PDB entry 8U9P | electron microscopy, 3.20 A resolution | chains E and F of the 7 polymer chains in the assembly

# Chain E (and F)
Molecule: Cell division control protein 48
From: Saccharomyces cerevisiae
Notes: EC 3.6.4.6; chain F of this document is another copy of the same molecule, construct and numbering; everything in this record applies to it too
Reference sequence: P25694 (CDC48_YEAST); residue numbers follow UniProt; this construct covers 1-835
Sequence (835 residues; row label = number of the first residue in the row):
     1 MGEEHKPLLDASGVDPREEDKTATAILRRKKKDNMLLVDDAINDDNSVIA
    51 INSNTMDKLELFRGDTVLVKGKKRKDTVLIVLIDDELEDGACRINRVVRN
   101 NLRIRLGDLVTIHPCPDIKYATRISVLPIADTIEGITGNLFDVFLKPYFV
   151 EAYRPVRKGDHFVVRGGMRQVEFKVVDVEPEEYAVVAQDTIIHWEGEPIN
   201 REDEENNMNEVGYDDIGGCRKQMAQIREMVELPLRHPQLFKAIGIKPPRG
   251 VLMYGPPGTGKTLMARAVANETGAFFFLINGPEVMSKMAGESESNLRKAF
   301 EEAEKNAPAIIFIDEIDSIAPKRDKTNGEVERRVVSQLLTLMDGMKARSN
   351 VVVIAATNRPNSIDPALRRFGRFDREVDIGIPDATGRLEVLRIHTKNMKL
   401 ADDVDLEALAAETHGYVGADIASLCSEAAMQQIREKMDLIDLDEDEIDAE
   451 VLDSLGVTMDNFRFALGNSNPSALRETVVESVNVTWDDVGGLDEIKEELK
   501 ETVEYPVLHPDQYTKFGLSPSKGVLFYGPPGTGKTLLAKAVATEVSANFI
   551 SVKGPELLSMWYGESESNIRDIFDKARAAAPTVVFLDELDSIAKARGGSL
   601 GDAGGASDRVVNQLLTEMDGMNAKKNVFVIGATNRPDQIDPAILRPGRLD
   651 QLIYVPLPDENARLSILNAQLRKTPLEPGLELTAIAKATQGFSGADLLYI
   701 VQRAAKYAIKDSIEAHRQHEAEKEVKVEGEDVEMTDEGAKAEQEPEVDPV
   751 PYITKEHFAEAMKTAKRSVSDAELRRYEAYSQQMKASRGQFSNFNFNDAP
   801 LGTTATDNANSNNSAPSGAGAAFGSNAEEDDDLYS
Not modelled in the structure: 1-199, 381-382, 441-448, 478-483, 657-658, 714-751, 797-835 (chain F: 1-220, 381-382, 471-484, 517-521, 530-531, 656-658, 726-743, 770-835)
Residues lining bound ligands:
  - 08T ([[[(2R,3S,4R,5R)-5-(6-aminopurin-9-yl)-3,4-bis(oxidanyl)oxolan-2-yl]methoxy-oxidanyl-phosphoryl]oxy-oxidanyl-phosphoryl]oxy-tris(fluoranyl)beryllium), molecule 1: Leu339, Asp343, Arg369, Arg372
  - 08T, molecule 2: Asp619, Arg645, Arg648
  - ADP (adenosine-5'-diphosphate), molecule 1: Asp215, Ile216, Gly217, Gly258, Thr259, Gly260, Lys261, Thr262, Leu263, Arg266, Val390, Ile393, His394, Gly418, Ala419
  - ADP, molecule 2: Asp488, Val489, Gly490, Pro530, Gly531, Thr532, Gly533, Lys534, Thr535, Leu536, Ile666, Gln670, Gly694, Ala695, Leu698
UniProt features mapped onto this chain:
  - binding site (ATP): Pro257 to Leu263, Asn358, His394, Gly531 to Leu536
  - modified residue: Ser472 (Phosphoserine), Ser519 (Phosphoserine), Thr735 (Phosphothreonine), Ser770 (Phosphoserine)
  - cross-link (Glycyl lysine isopeptide (Lys-Gly)): Lys305 (interchain with G-Cter in ubiquitin), Lys322 (interchain with G-Cter in ubiquitin), Lys346 (interchain with G-Cter in ubiquitin), Lys522 (interchain with G-Cter in ubiquitin), Lys539 (interchain with G-Cter in ubiquitin), Lys594 (interchain with G-Cter in ubiquitin), Lys673 (interchain with G-Cter in ubiquitin)
What the authors report for this chain:
  - catalytic residues: Glu315, Arg369, Arg372, Glu588, Arg645, Arg648 (citing earlier work)

# How chain E and chain F interact
Contacting residue pairs - 16 pairs, chain E then chain F:
  Ser286(E) - Asn327(F)  hydrogen bond (side chain-backbone)
  Lys287(E) - Asn327(F)
  Ala429(E) - Ile245(F)
  Met430(E) - Ile245(F)  hydrophobic
  Met430(E) - Pro247(F)  hydrophobic
  Arg434(E) - Glu228(F)
  Leu452(E) - Ala242(F)  hydrophobic
  Leu455(E) - Ala242(F)
  Leu455(E) - Ile243(F)
  Ser559(E) - Tyr562(F)
  Met560(E) - Tyr562(F)
  Trp561(E) - Trp561(F)  hydrophobic
  Pro675(E) - Lys515(F)
  Tyr699(E) - Pro646(F)  hydrophobic
  Ile709(E) - Phe516(F)  hydrophobic
  Ile713(E) - Tyr505(F)  hydrophobic
Interface residues without a listed pair, chain E (19 interface residues in all): Pro282, Glu283, Ile433, Ala708, Ser712
Interface residues without a listed pair, chain F (21 interface residues in all): Gln225, Leu239, Gly244, Pro248, Arg323, Arg332, Gln512, Tyr513, Asp602

# Summary
19 residues of chain E face 21 of chain F across their interface; the contacts include 1 hydrogen bond. The
hydrogen-bonded pair is Ser286(E)-Asn327(F). Ligands of chain E: compound 08T and ADP. From UniProt: 15
ATP-binding residues on chain E. From the paper: catalytic residues Glu315(E), Arg369(E) and Arg372(E) among
others.
Both chains are Cell division control protein 48 (Saccharomyces cerevisiae). Entry 8U9P (Cdc48-Shp1 unfolding
native substrate, Class 2) was determined by electron microscopy, deposited together with 8U7T, 8U8I, 8U9C,
8U9Q, 8U9Z, 8UA0 and 3 further entries.
